PDB entry 9K2K | X-ray diffraction, 2.74 A resolution | chains C and K of the 14 polymer chains in the assembly

Chain C (and K):
Protein: ATP-dependent Clp protease proteolytic subunit
From: Staphylococcus aureus (strain Mu3 / ATCC 700698)
Notes: EC 3.4.21.92; chain K of this document is another copy of the same molecule, construct and numbering; everything in this record applies to it too
UniProt: A7WZR9 (CLPP_STAA1); residue numbers follow UniProt; this construct covers 1-195
Chain sequence (201 residues; numbered 1 to 201; the number before each row is that of its first residue):
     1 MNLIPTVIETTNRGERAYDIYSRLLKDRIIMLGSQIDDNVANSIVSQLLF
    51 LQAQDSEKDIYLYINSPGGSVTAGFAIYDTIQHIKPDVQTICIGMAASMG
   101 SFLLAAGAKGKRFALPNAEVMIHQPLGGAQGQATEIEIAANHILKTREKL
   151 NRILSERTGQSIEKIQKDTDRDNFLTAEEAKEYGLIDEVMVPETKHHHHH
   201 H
Disordered / not traced: 1-3, 10-14, 195-201 (chain K: 1-3, 195-201)
Differences from the reference sequence: expression tag (196-201)
Ligand contacts:
  - A1EEG ((6S,9AS)-6-(2-methylpropyl)-8-(naphthalen-1-ylmethyl)-4,7-bis(oxidanylidene)-N-(phenylmethyl)-3,6,9,9A-tetrahydro-2H-pyrazino[1,2-a]pyrimidine-1-carboxamide), molecule 1: Arg23, Leu24, Asp27, Ile29, Tyr61, Tyr63, Gln89, Ile91, Ile93, Leu115, Met190
  - A1EEG, molecule 2: Val45, Leu49, Phe50, Gln52, Ala53, Thr80, His83
UniProt features mapped onto this chain:
  - active site: Ser98 (Nucleophile), His123

Chain C / chain K interface:
Pairs across the interface (40; chain C residue first):
  Gln124(C) with Gln132(K); Ala133(K), hydrogen bond (side chain-backbone); Thr134(K), hydrogen bond (side chain-backbone)
  Pro125(C) with Gln132(K); Ala133(K), hydrogen bond (backbone-backbone)
  Leu126(C) with Gly131(K); Gln132(K)
  Gly127(C) with Gln130(K); Gly131(K), hydrogen bond (backbone-backbone); Ile136(K)
  Gly128(C) with Ala129(K); Gln130(K); Ile136(K)
  Ala129(C) with Gly128(K); Ala129(K), hydrogen bond (backbone-backbone)
  Gln130(C) with Gly127(K); Gly128(K)
  Gly131(C) with Leu126(K); Gly127(K), hydrogen bond (backbone-backbone)
  Gln132(C) with Gln124(K); Pro125(K); Leu126(K); Asp170(K), hydrogen bond (side chain-backbone)
  Ala133(C) with Gln124(K), hydrogen bond (backbone-side chain); Pro125(K), hydrogen bond (backbone-backbone); Ile143(K), hydrophobic
  Thr134(C) with Gln124(K), hydrogen bond (backbone-side chain); Arg147(K)
  Ile136(C) with Gly127(K); Gly128(K); Ala140(K), hydrophobic; Ile143(K), hydrophobic
  Glu137(C) with Leu144(K)
  Ala140(C) with Ile136(K), hydrophobic; Ala140(K), hydrophobic
  Ile143(C) with Ala133(K), hydrophobic; Ile136(K), hydrophobic
  Leu144(C) with Glu137(K)
  Arg147(C) with Thr134(K)
  Asp170(C) with Gln132(K), hydrogen bond (backbone-side chain)
Also at the interface, not in a pair above, chain C (19 interface residues in all): Arg171
Also at the interface, not in a pair above, chain K (20 interface residues in all): Thr169, Arg171

Summary:
19 residues of chain C and 20 residues of chain K are in contact, with 11 hydrogen bonds. Polar pairs include
Gln124(C)-Ala133(K), Gln124(C)-Thr134(K) and Gln132(C)-Asp170(K). Ligands of chain C: compound A1EEG. UniProt
lists active-site residues Ser98(C) and His123(C) on chain C.
Chain C and chain K are both ATP-dependent Clp protease proteolytic subunit (Staphylococcus aureus (strain Mu3
/ ATCC 700698)); the structure, Structure of ClpP from Staphylococcus aureus in complex with ZY7, was
determined by X-ray diffraction (same publication as 9K2A, 9K2B, 9K2C and 9K2D).
